PDB entry 9MN4 | electron microscopy, 3.05 A resolution | chains B and E of the 6 polymer chains in the assembly

== Chain B ==
Molecule: Dimethyladenosine transferase 2, mitochondrial
From: Homo sapiens
Notes: EC 2.1.1.-
Reference sequence: Q9H5Q4 (TFB2M_HUMAN); numbering as in UniProt (aligned over 1-396)
Sequence (396 residues; row label = number of the first residue in the row):
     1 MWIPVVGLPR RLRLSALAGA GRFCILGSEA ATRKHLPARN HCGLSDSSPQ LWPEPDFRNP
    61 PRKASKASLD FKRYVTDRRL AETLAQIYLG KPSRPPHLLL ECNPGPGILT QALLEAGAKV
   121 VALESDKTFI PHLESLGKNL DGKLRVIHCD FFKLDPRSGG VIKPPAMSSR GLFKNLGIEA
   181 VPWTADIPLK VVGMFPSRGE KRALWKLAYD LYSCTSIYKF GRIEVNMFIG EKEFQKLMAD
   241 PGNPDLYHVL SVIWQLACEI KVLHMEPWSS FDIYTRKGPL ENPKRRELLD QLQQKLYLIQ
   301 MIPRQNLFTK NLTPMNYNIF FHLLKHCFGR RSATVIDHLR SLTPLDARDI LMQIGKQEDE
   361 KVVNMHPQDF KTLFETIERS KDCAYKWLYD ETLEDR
Disordered / not traced: 1-71, 396
Curated features (UniProtKB/Swiss-Prot):
  - region: R330, R331 (DNA-binding)
  - binding site (S-adenosyl-L-methionine): V75, E124, D150
What the authors report for this chain:
  - binding site for Non-Template Strand DNA: E394

== Chain E ==
Molecule: DNA-directed RNA polymerase, mitochondrial
From: Homo sapiens
Notes: EC 2.7.7.6
Reference sequence: O00411 (RPOM_HUMAN); residues 1-1230 here = UniProt positions 1-1230
Sequence (1230 residues; each row starts with the number of its first residue):
     1 MSALCWGRGA AGLKRALRPC GRPGLPGKEG TAGGVCGPRR SSSASPQEQD QDRRKDWGHV
    61 ELLEVLQARV RQLQAESVSE VVVNRVDVAR LPECGSGDGS LQPPRKVQMG AKDATPVPCG
   121 RWAKILEKDK RTQQMRMQRL KAKLQMPFQS GEFKALTRRL QVEPRLLSKQ MAGCLEDCTR
   181 QAPESPWEEQ LARLLQEAPG KLSLDVEQAP SGQHSQAQLS GQQQRLLAFF KCCLLTDQLP
   241 LAHHLLVVHH GQRQKRKLLT LDMYNAVMLG WARQGAFKEL VYVLFMVKDA GLTPDLLSYA
   301 AALQCMGRQD QDAGTIERCL EQMSQEGLKL QALFTAVLLS EEDRATVLKA VHKVKPTFSL
   361 PPQLPPPVNT SKLLRDVYAK DGRVSYPKLH LPLKTLQCLF EKQLHMELAS RVCVVSVEKP
   421 TLPSKEVKHA RKTLKTLRDQ WEKALCRALR ETKNRLEREV YEGRFSLYPF LCLLDEREVV
   481 RMLLQVLQAL PAQGESFTTL ARELSARTFS RHVVQRQRVS GQVQALQNHY RKYLCLLASD
   541 AEVPEPCLPR QYWEELGAPE ALREQPWPLP VQMELGKLLA EMLVQATQMP CSLDKPHRSS
   601 RLVPVLYHVY SFRNVQQIGI LKPHPAYVQL LEKAAEPTLT FEAVDVPMLC PPLPWTSPHS
   661 GAFLLSPTKL MRTVEGATQH QELLETCPPT ALHGALDALT QLGNCAWRVN GRVLDLVLQL
   721 FQAKGCPQLG VPAPPSEAPQ PPEAHLPHSA APARKAELRR ELAHCQKVAR EMHSLRAEAL
   781 YRLSLAQHLR DRVFWLPHNM DFRGRTYPCP PHFNHLGSDV ARALLEFAQG RPLGPHGLDW
   841 LKIHLVNLTG LKKREPLRKR LAFAEEVMDD ILDSADQPLT GRKWWMGAEE PWQTLACCME
   901 VANAVRASDP AAYVSHLPVH QDGSCNGLQH YAALGRDSVG AASVNLEPSD VPQDVYSGVA
   961 AQVEVFRRQD AQRGMRVAQV LEGFITRKVV KQTVMTVVYG VTRYGGRLQI EKRLRELSDF
  1021 PQEFVWEASH YLVRQVFKSL QEMFSGTRAI QHWLTESARL ISHMGSVVEW VTPLGVPVIQ
  1081 PYRLDSKVKQ IGGGIQSITY THNGDISRKP NTRKQKNGFP PNFIHSLDSS HMMLTALHCY
  1141 RKGLTFVSVH DCYWTHAADV SVMNQVCREQ FVRLHSEPIL QDLSRFLVKR FCSEPQKILE
  1201 ASQLKETLQA VPKPGAFDLE QVKRSTYFFS
Disordered / not traced: 1-121, 182-184, 198-217, 739-762
Curated features (UniProtKB/Swiss-Prot):
  - active site: D922, K991, D1151
Disulfides: C174-C178
What the authors report for this chain:
  - binding site for Non-Template Strand DNA: W1026

== Chain B / chain E interface ==
Residue-residue contacts - 29 pairs, chain B then chain E:
  H322(B) with Y610(E); F612(E)
  K325(B) with F612(E)
  H326(B) with Y610(E); F612(E)
  R330(B) with Y610(E)
  R340(B) with Y607(E)
  S341(B) with H608(E); V609(E)
  P344(B) with R601(E), hydrogen bond (backbone-side chain); Y607(E); H624(E)
  L345(B) with R601(E)
  D346(B) with R601(E), salt bridge
  Y385(B) with H624(E); P625(E), hydrophobic; A626(E); Q629(E)
  L388(B) with K622(E); P623(E); P625(E)
  D390(B) with K622(E), salt bridge
  E391(B) with Q766(E), hydrogen bond; R770(E), hydrogen bond (backbone-side chain)
  L393(B) with Y610(E); S611(E), hydrogen bond (backbone-side chain); K622(E)
  E394(B) with F612(E)
  D395(B) with S611(E), hydrogen bond
Other interface residues (no listed pair), chain B (18 interface residues in all): Y389, T392
Other interface residues (no listed pair), chain E (18 interface residues in all): Q493, V603, R613

== Overview ==
The chain B/chain E interface involves 18 residues from each chain; the contacts include 5 hydrogen bonds and
2 salt bridges. Polar pairs include D346(B)-R601(E), D390(B)-K622(E) and P344(B)-R601(E). UniProt lists 3
S-adenosyl-L-methionine-binding residues on chain B; 3 active-site residues on chain E. The paper reports a
binding site for Non-Template Strand DNA at E394(B) and W1026(E).
Chain B is Dimethyladenosine transferase 2, mitochondrial and chain E is DNA-directed RNA polymerase,
mitochondrial, both from Homo sapiens; the structure, Structure of the human mitochondrial initially
transcribing complex, IC3, was determined by electron microscopy, deposited together with 9MN5, 9MN6, 9MN7,
9MN8, 9MN9 and 9MNA.
